PDB entry 8Z9H | electron microscopy, 2.70 A resolution | chains A and D of the 11 polymer chains in the assembly

# Chain A
Molecule: Polymerase acidic protein
Organism: Thogoto virus (isolate SiAr 126)
Reference sequence: P27194 (PA_THOGV); residue numbers follow UniProt; this construct covers 1-622
Sequence (622 residues; numbered 1 to 622; the number before each row is that of its first residue):
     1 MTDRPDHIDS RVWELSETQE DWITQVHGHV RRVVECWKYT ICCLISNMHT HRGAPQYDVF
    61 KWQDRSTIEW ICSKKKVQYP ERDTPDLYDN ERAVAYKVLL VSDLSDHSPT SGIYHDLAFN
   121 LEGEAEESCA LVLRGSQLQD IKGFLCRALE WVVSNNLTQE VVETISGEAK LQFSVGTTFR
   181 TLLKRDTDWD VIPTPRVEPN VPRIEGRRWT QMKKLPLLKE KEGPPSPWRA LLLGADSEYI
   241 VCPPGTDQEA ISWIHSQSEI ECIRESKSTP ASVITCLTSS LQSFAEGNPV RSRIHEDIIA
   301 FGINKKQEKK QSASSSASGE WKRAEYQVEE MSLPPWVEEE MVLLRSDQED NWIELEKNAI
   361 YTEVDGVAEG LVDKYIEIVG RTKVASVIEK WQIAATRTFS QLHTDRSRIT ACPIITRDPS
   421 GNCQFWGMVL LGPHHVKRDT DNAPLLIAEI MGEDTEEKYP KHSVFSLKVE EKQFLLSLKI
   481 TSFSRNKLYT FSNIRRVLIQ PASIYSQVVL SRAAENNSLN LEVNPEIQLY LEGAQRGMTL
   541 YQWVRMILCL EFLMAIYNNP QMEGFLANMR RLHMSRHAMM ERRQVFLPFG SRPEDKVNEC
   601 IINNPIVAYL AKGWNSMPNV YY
Disordered / not traced: 1
Construct notes: conflict Glu-471 (Gly in P27194)
From the paper describing this entry:
  - self-association interface (contacts with another copy of this molecule): Tyr-361
  - binding site for the ligand V9G: Pro-270, Lys-305, Lys-309, Ile-480
  - binding site for the 9-nt RNA strand: Lys-309

# Chain D
Molecule: 18-nt RNA strand
Sequence (18 nucleotides; row label = number of the first residue in the row):
     1 AGAGAAAUCA AGGCAGUU
Disordered / not traced: 13-18

# Interface between chain A and chain D
Residue-residue contacts (40; chain A residue first):
  Arg-229(A) with A3(D), salt bridge to the phosphate; G4(D), salt bridge to the phosphate
  Ser-268(A) with A1(D), hydrogen bond to the sugar; G2(D), hydrogen bond to the phosphate
  Phe-301(A) with A1(D), base contact; A10(D), sugar contact
  Gly-302(A) with A1(D), base contact; A10(D), hydrogen bond to the sugar
  Asn-304(A) with A11(D), hydrogen bond to the phosphate
  Lys-305(A) with A1(D), base contact; A10(D), base contact; A11(D), hydrogen bond to the phosphate
  Lys-306(A) with A10(D), salt bridge to the phosphate; A11(D), hydrogen bond to the phosphate
  Lys-309(A) with G2(D), base contact; A10(D), hydrogen bond to the base
  Ala-324(A) with A7(D), phosphate contact
  Tyr-326(A) with A6(D), base contact; A7(D), hydrogen bond to the sugar
  Gln-327(A) with A5(D), base contact
  Val-328(A) with A5(D), sugar contact; A6(D), base contact
  Asp-405(A) with A11(D), base contact
  His-435(A) with A11(D), base contact
  Asn-442(A) with A3(D), hydrogen bond to the base; C9(D), hydrogen bond to the sugar
  Lys-461(A) with G2(D), phosphate contact; A3(D), phosphate contact
  Lys-479(A) with G2(D), hydrogen bond to the phosphate; A3(D), salt bridge to the phosphate
  Ile-480(A) with A1(D), base contact; G2(D), hydrogen bond to the sugar
  Thr-481(A) with G2(D), sugar contact; A3(D), sugar contact
  Ser-482(A) with G2(D), hydrogen bond to the base; A3(D), hydrogen bond to the sugar
  Lys-487(A) with G4(D), sugar contact
  Asn-559(A) with A5(D), phosphate contact
  Pro-560(A) with A5(D), phosphate contact
  Ile-602(A) with A6(D), base contact
Interface residues without a listed pair, chain A (32 interface residues in all): Lys-267, Ile-299, Ala-300, Ile-303, Arg-323, Asp-441, Phe-483, Asn-603
Interface residues without a listed pair, chain D (12 interface residues in all): U8, G12

# Overview
32 residues of chain A and 12 residues of chain D are in contact; the contacts include 14 hydrogen bonds and 4
salt bridges. Polar pairs include Lys-309(A)/A10(D), Asn-442(A)/A3(D) and Ser-482(A)/G2(D). From the paper: a
binding site for the ligand V9G at Pro-270(A), Lys-305(A) and Lys-309(A) among others; a binding site for the
9-nt RNA strand at Lys-309(A).
Here chain A is Polymerase acidic protein (Thogoto virus (isolate SiAr 126)) and chain D is an 18-nt RNA
strand. Entry 8Z9H (Cryo-EM structure of Thogoto virus polymerase in a transcription elongation-reception
conformation) was determined by electron microscopy, deposited together with 8Z85, 8Z8J, 8Z8N, 8Z8X, 8Z90,
8Z97 and 3 further entries.
